5LYZ - chain A; structure by X-ray diffraction, 2.00 A resolution.

# Chain A
Protein: Hen egg white lysozyme
Organism: Gallus gallus
Notes: EC 3.2.1.17
Reference sequence: P00698 (LYSC_CHICK); residues 1-129 here correspond to UniProt positions 19-147 (UniProt number = residue number + 18)
Amino-acid sequence (129 residues; each row starts with the number of its first residue):
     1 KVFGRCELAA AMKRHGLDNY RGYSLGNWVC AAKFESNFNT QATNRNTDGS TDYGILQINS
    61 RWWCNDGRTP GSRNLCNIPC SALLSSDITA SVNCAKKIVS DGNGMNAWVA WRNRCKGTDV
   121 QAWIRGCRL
Swiss-Prot annotation at these positions:
  - active site: E35, D52
  - binding site (substrate): D101
Cystine bridges: C6-C127, C30-C115, C64-C80, C76-C94

# Summary
Curated annotation (UniProt) lists active-site residues E35 and D52 and substrate-binding residue D101.
Chain A is Hen egg white lysozyme (Gallus gallus); the structure, Real-space refinement of the structure of
hen egg-white lysozyme, was determined by X-ray diffraction, deposited together with 1LYZ, 2LYZ, 3LYZ, 4LYZ
and 6LYZ.
